Entry 7CSY (X-ray diffraction, 2.29 A resolution); this record covers chains D and E of the 6 polymer chains in the assembly.

Chain D:
Name: HTH cro/C1-type domain-containing protein
From: Pseudomonas aeruginosa PAO1
UniProt: Q9HVC1 (Q9HVC1_PSEAE); residue numbers follow UniProt; this construct covers 1-101
Sequence (101 residues; numbered 1 to 101; the number before each row is that of its first residue):
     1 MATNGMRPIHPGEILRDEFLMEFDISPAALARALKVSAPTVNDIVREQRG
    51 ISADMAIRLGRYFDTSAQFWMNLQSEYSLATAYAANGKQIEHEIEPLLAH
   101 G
Not modelled in the structure: 1-3, 99-101

Chain E:
Molecule: 28-nt DNA strand
From: Pseudomonas aeruginosa UCBPP-PA14
Sequence (28 nucleotides; each row starts with the number of its first residue; note: 1 number in that range is skipped by the numbering (no residue carries it; nothing is unmodelled there)):
     1 A
     3 AGTTAACGCTTAACGTTAAGGGTTAAT

Chain D / chain E interface:
Residue-residue contacts (9; chain D residue first):
  Ser26(D) with DG4(E), hydrogen bond to the phosphate; DT5(E), hydrogen bond to the phosphate
  Pro27(D) with DT5(E), phosphate contact
  Ala28(D) with DG4(E), sugar contact; DT5(E), hydrogen bond to the phosphate
  Arg32(D) with DG4(E), salt bridge to the phosphate
  Pro39(D) with DA7(E), base contact
  Asn42(D) with DT6(E), hydrogen bond to the phosphate
  Arg46(D) with DT6(E), sugar contact
Other interface residues (no listed pair), chain D (8 interface residues in all): Ala38

In short:
The interface between chain D and chain E involves 8 residues on one side and 4 on the other; the contacts
include 4 hydrogen bonds and 1 salt bridge. Among the polar pairs are Ser26(D)-DG4(E), Ser26(D)-DT5(E) and
Ala28(D)-DT5(E).
Here chain D is HTH cro/C1-type domain-containing protein (Pseudomonas aeruginosa PAO1) and chain E is a 28-nt
DNA strand (Pseudomonas aeruginosa UCBPP-PA14). Entry 7CSY (Pseudomonas aeruginosa antitoxin HigA with higBA
promoter) was determined by X-ray diffraction together with 7CSV and 7CSW from the same study.
